2V6A - chains A and O of the 16 polymer chains in the assembly; structure by X-ray diffraction, 1.50 A resolution.

Chain A:
Name: Ribulose bisphosphate carboxylase large chain
From: Chlamydomonas reinhardtii
Notes: EC 4.1.1.39
UniProt: P00877 (RBL_CHLRE); residues 1-475 here = UniProt positions 1-475
Amino-acid sequence (475 residues; row label = number of the first residue in the row):
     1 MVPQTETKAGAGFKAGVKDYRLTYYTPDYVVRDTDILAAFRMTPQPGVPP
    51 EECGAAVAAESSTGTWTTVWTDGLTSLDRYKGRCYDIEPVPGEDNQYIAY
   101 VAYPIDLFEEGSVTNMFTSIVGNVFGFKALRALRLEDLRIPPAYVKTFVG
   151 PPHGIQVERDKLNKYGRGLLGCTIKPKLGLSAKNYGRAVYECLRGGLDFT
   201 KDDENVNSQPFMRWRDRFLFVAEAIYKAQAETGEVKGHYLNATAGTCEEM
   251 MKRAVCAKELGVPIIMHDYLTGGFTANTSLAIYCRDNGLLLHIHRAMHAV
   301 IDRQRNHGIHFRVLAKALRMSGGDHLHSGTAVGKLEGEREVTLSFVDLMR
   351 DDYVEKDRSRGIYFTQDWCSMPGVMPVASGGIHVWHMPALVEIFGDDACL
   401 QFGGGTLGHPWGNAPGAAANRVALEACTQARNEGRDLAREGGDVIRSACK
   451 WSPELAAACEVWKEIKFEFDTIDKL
Unresolved in the structure: 1-8
Disulfide bonds: C449-C459
Modified residues: P104, P151 (4-hydroxyproline; HYP); K201 (lysine nz-carboxylic acid; KCX); C256, C369 (s-methylcysteine; SMC)
Sequence notes: conflict P46 (Leu in P00877); engineered mutation A331 (Val in P00877), S344 (Gly in P00877)
Ion coordination: Mg2+: K201, D203, E204 (together with 2-carboxyarabinitol-1,5-diphosphate)
Small-molecule neighbours:
  - 2-carboxyarabinitol-1,5-diphosphate (CAP), molecule 1: E60, T65, W66, N123
  - 2-carboxyarabinitol-1,5-diphosphate (CAP), molecule 2: T173, K175, K177, K201, D203, E204, H294, R295, H298, H327, K334, L335, S379, G380, G381, Q401, F402, G403, G404

Chain O:
Name: Ribulose bisphosphate carboxylase small chain 1
From: Chlamydomonas reinhardtii
Notes: EC 4.1.1.39
UniProt: P00873 (RBS1_CHLRE); residues 1-140 here correspond to UniProt positions 46-185 (UniProt number = residue number + 45)
Amino-acid sequence (140 residues; row label = number of the first residue in the row):
     1 MMVWTPVNNKMFETFSYLPPLTDEQIAAQVDYIVANGWIPCLEFAEADKA
    51 YVSNESAIRFGSVSCLYYDNRYWTMWKLPMFGCRDPMQVLREIVACTKAF
   101 PDAYVRLVAFDNQKQVQIMGFLVQRPKTARDFQPANKRSV
Modified residues: M1 (n-methyl methionine; MME)

Chain A / chain O interface:
Residue-residue contacts (41):
  G179(A) - Q115(O)
  L180(A) - Q115(O)
  S181(A) - Q115(O)  hydrogen bond (backbone-side chain)
  A182(A) - Y72(O)
  K183(A) - Y72(O)  hydrogen bond (backbone-side chain)
  N184(A) - Q115(O)
  G186(A) - Y72(O)
  R187(A) - E43(O)  salt bridge
  R187(A) - Y72(O)  hydrogen bond (backbone-side chain)
  R187(A) - M75(O)
  R187(A) - F110(O)
  Y190(A) - W73(O)
  Y190(A) - T74(O)  hydrogen bond
  E191(A) - T74(O)
  E191(A) - M75(O)  hydrogen bond (side chain-backbone)
  R194(A) - T74(O)
  R215(A) - V63(O)
  L219(A) - C65(O)
  L219(A) - Y67(O)
  F220(A) - R71(O)
  F220(A) - Y72(O)
  E223(A) - Y67(O)
  E223(A) - Y68(O)
  E223(A) - N70(O)
  E223(A) - R71(O)  salt bridge
  E223(A) - Y72(O)  hydrogen bond (side chain-backbone)
  Y226(A) - S56(O)
  Y226(A) - R59(O)  hydrogen bond
  Y226(A) - Y67(O)
  K227(A) - Y72(O)  hydrogen bond (side chain-backbone)
  A230(A) - K49(O)
  E259(A) - R59(O)
  E259(A) - F60(O)
  E259(A) - G61(O)  hydrogen bond (backbone-backbone)
  E259(A) - S62(O)
  E259(A) - V63(O)
  L260(A) - F60(O)
  L260(A) - V63(O)  hydrophobic
  G261(A) - R59(O)  hydrogen bond (backbone-side chain)
  P410(A) - L78(O)
  G412(A) - L78(O)
Also at the interface, not in a pair above, chain A (28 interface residues in all): A222, A224, E231, C256, W411
Also at the interface, not in a pair above, chain O (24 interface residues in all): L66, D69, K77, Q117

Overview:
28 residues of chain A face 24 of chain O across their interface; the contacts include 10 hydrogen bonds and 2
salt bridges. Polar pairs include R187(A)-E43(O), E223(A)-R71(O) and S181(A)-Q115(O). Ligands of chain A:
2-carboxyarabinitol-1,5-diphosphate. The Mg2+ site is built by K201(A), D203(A) and E204(A).
Chain A is Ribulose bisphosphate carboxylase large chain and chain O is Ribulose bisphosphate carboxylase
small chain 1, both from Chlamydomonas reinhardtii; the structure, Crystal structure of Chlamydomonas
reinhardtii Rubisco with large- subunit mutations V331A, G344S, was determined by X-ray diffraction together
with 2V67, 2V68, 2V63 and 2V69 from the same study.
